PDB entry 6O66 | X-ray diffraction, 2.45 A resolution | chain A

[Chain A]
Name: Acetylcholinesterase
Source organism: Homo sapiens
Notes: EC 3.1.1.7
UniProt: P22303 (ACES_HUMAN); residues 1-547 here correspond to UniProt positions 32-578 (UniProt number = residue number + 31)
Chain sequence (550 residues; each row starts with the number of its first residue; numbers below 1 keep their minus sign (Gly-2 is residue -2)):
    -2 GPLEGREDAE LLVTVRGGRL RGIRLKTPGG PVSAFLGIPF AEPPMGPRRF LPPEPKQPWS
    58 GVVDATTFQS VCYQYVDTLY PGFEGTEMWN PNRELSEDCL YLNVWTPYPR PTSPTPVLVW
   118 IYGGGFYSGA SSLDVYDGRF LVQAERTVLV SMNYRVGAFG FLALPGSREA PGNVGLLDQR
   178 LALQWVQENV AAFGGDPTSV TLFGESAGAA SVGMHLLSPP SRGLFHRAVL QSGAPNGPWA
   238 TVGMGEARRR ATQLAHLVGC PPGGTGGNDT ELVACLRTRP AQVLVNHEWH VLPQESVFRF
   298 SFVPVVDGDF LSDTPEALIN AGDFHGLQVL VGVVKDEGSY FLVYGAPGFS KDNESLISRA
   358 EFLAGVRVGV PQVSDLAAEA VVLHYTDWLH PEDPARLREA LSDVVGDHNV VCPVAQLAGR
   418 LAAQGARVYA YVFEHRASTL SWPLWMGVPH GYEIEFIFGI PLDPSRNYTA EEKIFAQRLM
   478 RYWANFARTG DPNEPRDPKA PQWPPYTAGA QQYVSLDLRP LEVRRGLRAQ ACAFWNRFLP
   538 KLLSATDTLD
Unresolved in the structure: -2 to 3, 544-547
Disulfides: Cys69-Cys96, Cys257-Cys272, Cys409-Cys529
Modified / non-standard residues: Ser203 (O-[(R)-ethoxy(methyl)phosphoryl]-L-serine; SVX)
Construct notes: expression tag (-2 to 0)
Residues lining bound ligands: LND (4-carbamoyl-1-(3-{2-[(E)-(hydroxyimino)methyl]-1H-imidazol-1-yl}propyl)pyridin-1-ium): Tyr72, Tyr124, Ser203, Trp286, Val294, Phe295, Tyr337, Phe338, Tyr341
Swiss-Prot annotation at these positions:
  - active site (Charge relay system): Glu334, His447
  - binding site (galanthamine): Trp86, Tyr337
  - binding site (huperzine A): Trp86, Tyr133, Tyr337
  - binding site (huprine W): Gly122, Trp439, His447
  - glycosylation (N-linked (GlcNAc...) asparagine): Asn265, Asn350, Asn464

[Overview]
Chain A binds compound LND. Curated annotation (UniProt) lists active-site residues Glu334 and His447,
galanthamine-binding residues Trp86 and Tyr337, 3 huperzine A-binding residues and 3 huprine W-binding
residues.
Chain A is Acetylcholinesterase (Homo sapiens); the structure, Structure of VX-phosphonylated hAChE in complex
with oxime reactivator RS-170B, was determined by X-ray diffraction, deposited together with 6O5R, 6O5S and
6O5V.
